PDB entry 1FZ7 | X-ray diffraction, 1.96 A resolution | chains C and D of the 6 polymer chains in the assembly

# Chain C (and D)
Molecule: Methane monooxygenase component A, beta chain
Source organism: Methylococcus capsulatus
Notes: EC 1.14.13.25; chain D of this document is another copy of the same molecule, construct and numbering; everything in this record applies to it too
UniProt: P18798 (MEMB_METCA); residue numbers follow UniProt; this construct covers 1-389
Amino-acid sequence (389 residues; each row starts with the number of its first residue):
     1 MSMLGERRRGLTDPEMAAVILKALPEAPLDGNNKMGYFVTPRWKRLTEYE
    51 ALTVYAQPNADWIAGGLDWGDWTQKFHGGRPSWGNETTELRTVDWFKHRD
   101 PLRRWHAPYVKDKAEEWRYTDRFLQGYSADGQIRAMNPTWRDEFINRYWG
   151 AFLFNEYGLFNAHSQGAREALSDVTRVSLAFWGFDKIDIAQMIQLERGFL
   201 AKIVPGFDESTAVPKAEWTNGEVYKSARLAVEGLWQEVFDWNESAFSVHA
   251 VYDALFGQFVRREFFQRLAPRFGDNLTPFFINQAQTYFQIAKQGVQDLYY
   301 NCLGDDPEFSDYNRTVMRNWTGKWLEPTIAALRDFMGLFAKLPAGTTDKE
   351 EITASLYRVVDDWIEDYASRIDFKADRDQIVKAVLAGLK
Disordered / not traced: 1
Construct notes: conflict Arg370 (Ala in P18798)
Bound ions: Ca2+ site 1 near Glu222 (its only coordinating residue here); Ca2+ site 2 near Asp348 (its only coordinating residue here)

# Chain C / chain D interface
Residue-residue contacts (58; chain C residue first):
  Met3(C) - Pro25(D)
  Met3(C) - Ala27(D)
  Met3(C) - Pro28(D)
  Leu11(C) - Thr12(D)
  Thr12(C) - Leu11(D)
  Pro14(C) - Pro14(D)
  Pro14(C) - Ala18(D)
  Pro14(C) - Leu21(D)  hydrophobic
  Ala18(C) - Pro14(D)
  Pro25(C) - Met3(D)
  Glu26(C) - Met3(D)
  Ala27(C) - Met3(D)
  Pro28(C) - Met3(D)
  Asp112(C) - Arg118(D)  salt bridge
  Asp112(C) - Arg122(D)  salt bridge
  Glu115(C) - Arg118(D)  salt bridge
  Glu115(C) - Arg122(D)  salt bridge
  Glu116(C) - Tyr119(D)
  Glu116(C) - Arg122(D)  salt bridge
  Arg118(C) - Lys111(D)
  Arg118(C) - Asp112(D)  salt bridge
  Arg118(C) - Glu115(D)  salt bridge
  Tyr119(C) - Glu116(D)
  Tyr119(C) - Tyr119(D)  hydrophobic
  Tyr119(C) - Phe279(D)
  Tyr119(C) - Gln283(D)  hydrogen bond
  Arg122(C) - Asp112(D)  salt bridge
  Arg122(C) - Glu115(D)  salt bridge
  Arg122(C) - Glu116(D)  salt bridge
  Phe123(C) - Asn282(D)
  Gly126(C) - Gln289(D)
  Ala129(C) - Gln289(D)
  Asp130(C) - Gln258(D)
  Asp130(C) - Arg262(D)  salt bridge
  Asp130(C) - Gln285(D)
  Asp130(C) - Gln289(D)  hydrogen bond
  Gln132(C) - Gln266(D)
  Arg134(C) - Arg262(D)
  Arg134(C) - Arg358(D)
  Arg134(C) - Asp362(D)  salt bridge
  Gln258(C) - Asp130(D)  hydrogen bond
  Arg262(C) - Asp130(D)  salt bridge
  Arg262(C) - Arg134(D)
  Gln266(C) - Gln132(D)  hydrogen bond
  Gln266(C) - Asn275(D)
  Pro270(C) - Pro270(D)  hydrophobic
  Pro270(C) - Asn275(D)
  Asn275(C) - Pro270(D)
  Pro278(C) - Asn275(D)
  Phe279(C) - Tyr119(D)
  Asn282(C) - Phe123(D)
  Gln283(C) - Tyr119(D)  hydrogen bond
  Gln285(C) - Asp130(D)
  Thr286(C) - Arg122(D)
  Gln289(C) - Gly126(D)
  Gln289(C) - Ala129(D)
  Gln289(C) - Asp130(D)  hydrogen bond
  Asp362(C) - Arg134(D)  salt bridge
Other interface residues (no listed pair), chain C (41 interface residues in all): Leu4, Ala17, Leu21, Leu24, Lys111, Lys292, Arg358
Other interface residues (no listed pair), chain D (39 interface residues in all): Leu4, Ala17, Leu24, Glu26, Thr286

# Overview
Chain C and chain D form an interface of 41 and 39 residues respectively; the contacts include 6 hydrogen
bonds and 14 salt bridges. Polar pairs include Asp112(C)-Arg118(D), Asp112(C)-Arg122(D) and
Glu115(C)-Arg118(D).
Chain C and chain D are both Methane monooxygenase component A, beta chain (Methylococcus capsulatus); the
structure, Methane monooxygenase hydroxylase, form III soaked in 0.9 M ethanol, was determined by X-ray
diffraction together with 1FZ6 from the same study.
